Entry 8EYN (X-ray diffraction, 1.94 A resolution); this record covers chains A and B.

Chain A (and B):
Name: NADP-dependent malic enzyme, mitochondrial
Organism: Homo sapiens
Notes: EC 1.1.1.40; chain B of this document is another copy of the same molecule, construct and numbering; everything in this record applies to it too
UniProtKB: Q16798 (MAON_HUMAN); numbering as in UniProt (aligned over 46-604)
Sequence (568 residues; row label = number of the first residue in the row):
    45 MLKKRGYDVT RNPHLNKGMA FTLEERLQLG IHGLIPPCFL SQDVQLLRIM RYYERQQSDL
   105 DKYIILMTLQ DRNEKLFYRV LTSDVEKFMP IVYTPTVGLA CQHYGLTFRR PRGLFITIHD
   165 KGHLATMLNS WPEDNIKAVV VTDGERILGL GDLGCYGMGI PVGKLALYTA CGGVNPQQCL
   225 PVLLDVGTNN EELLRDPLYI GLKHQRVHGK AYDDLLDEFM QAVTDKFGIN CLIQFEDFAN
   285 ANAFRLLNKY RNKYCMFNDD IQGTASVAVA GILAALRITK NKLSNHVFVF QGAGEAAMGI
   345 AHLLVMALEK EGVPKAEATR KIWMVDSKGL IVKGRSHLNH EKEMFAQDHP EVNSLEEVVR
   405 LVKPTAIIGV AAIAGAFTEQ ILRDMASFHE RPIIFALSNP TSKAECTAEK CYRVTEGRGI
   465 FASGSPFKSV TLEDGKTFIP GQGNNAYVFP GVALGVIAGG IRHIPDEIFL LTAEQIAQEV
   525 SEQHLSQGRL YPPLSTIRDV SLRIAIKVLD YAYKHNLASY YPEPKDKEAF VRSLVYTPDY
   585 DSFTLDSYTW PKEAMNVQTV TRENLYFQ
Unresolved in the structure: 45, 611-612 (chain B: 45-47)
Construct notes: initiating methionine (45); expression tag (605-612)
Curated features (UniProtKB/Swiss-Prot):
  - active site: Y137 (Proton donor), K208 (Proton acceptor)
  - binding site (NAD(+)): R190, D304, N443
  - binding site (a divalent metal cation): E280, D281, D304
  - site: D304 (Important for activity)
  - modified residue: S371 (Phosphoserine)

Chain A / chain B interface:
Residue-residue contacts (36; chain A residue first):
  T161(A) - W594(B)
  H163(A) - W594(B)
  H163(A) - A598(B)
  D164(A) - Y592(B)  hydrogen bond
  D164(A) - W594(B)  hydrogen bond
  H167(A) - D590(B)  salt bridge
  H167(A) - Y592(B)
  T170(A) - D590(B)  hydrogen bond
  M171(A) - Y592(B)
  P241(A) - L609(B)
  G245(A) - Q602(B)  hydrogen bond (backbone-side chain)
  L246(A) - Q602(B)
  K247(A) - V601(B)
  K247(A) - Q602(B)  hydrogen bond (backbone-side chain)
  I273(A) - Y565(B)
  R506(A) - Y565(B)
  Y565(A) - I273(B)
  Y565(A) - N274(B)  hydrogen bond
  Y565(A) - R506(B)
  Y565(A) - S563(B)
  D590(A) - H167(B)  salt bridge
  D590(A) - T170(B)  hydrogen bond
  Y592(A) - D164(B)  hydrogen bond
  Y592(A) - H167(B)
  Y592(A) - M171(B)
  W594(A) - T161(B)
  W594(A) - H163(B)
  W594(A) - D164(B)  hydrogen bond
  P595(A) - H163(B)
  A598(A) - H163(B)
  V601(A) - K247(B)
  Q602(A) - G245(B)  hydrogen bond (side chain-backbone)
  Q602(A) - L246(B)
  Q602(A) - K247(B)  hydrogen bond (side chain-backbone)
  L609(A) - P241(B)
  Y610(A) - P241(B)  hydrophobic
Interface residues without a listed pair, chain B (24 interface residues in all): P595, Y610

In short:
Chain A and chain B form an interface of 22 and 24 residues respectively, with 11 hydrogen bonds and 2 salt
bridges. Polar contacts include H167(A)-D590(B), D164(A)-Y592(B) and D164(A)-W594(B).
Both chains are NADP-dependent malic enzyme, mitochondrial (Homo sapiens). Entry 8EYN (Crystal Structure of
Human Mitochondrial NADP+ Malic Enzyme 3 in Apo Form) was determined by X-ray diffraction together with 8E76,
8E78, 8E8O and 8EYO from the same study.
